Entry 1YXJ (X-ray diffraction, 1.78 A resolution); this record covers chains A and B.

# Chain A (and B)
Molecule: oxidised low density lipoprotein (lectin-like) receptor 1
From: Homo sapiens
Notes: fragment: ligand-binding domain; chain B of this document is another copy of the same molecule, construct and numbering; everything in this record applies to it too
Reference sequence: P78380 (P78380_HUMAN); numbering as in UniProt (aligned over 143-271)
Amino-acid sequence (130 residues; row label = number of the first residue in the row):
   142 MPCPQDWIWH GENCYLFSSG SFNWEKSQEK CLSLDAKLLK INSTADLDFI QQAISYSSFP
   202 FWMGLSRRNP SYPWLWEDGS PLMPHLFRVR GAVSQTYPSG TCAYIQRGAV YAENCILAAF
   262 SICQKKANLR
Sequence notes: initiating methionine (142); modified residue (204, 224)
Modified residues: Mse-142 (selenomethionine; parent Met); Mse-204 (selenomethionine; parent Met); Mse-224 (selenomethionine; parent Met)
Swiss-Prot annotation at these positions:
  - site: Asn-183 (Not glycosylated)
Disulfide bonds: Cys-144/Cys-155, Cys-172/Cys-264, Cys-243/Cys-256
Reported in the primary citation:
  - mutagenesis - R208N, R229N, R248N: decreased binding to AcLDL
  - mutagenesis - R208N, R229N, R248N: unchanged expression in response to AcLDL
  - mutagenesis - W150A, R231N: abolished binding to AcLDL
  - mutagenesis - W150A: unchanged stability

# Chain A / chain B interface
Contacting residue pairs (15):
  Mse-142(A) with Ala-194(B)
  Pro-143(A) with Gln-193(B); Ala-194(B)
  Trp-150(A) with Phe-190(B), hydrophobic; Gln-193(B); Ala-194(B)
  Phe-190(A) with Trp-150(B), hydrophobic
  Gln-193(A) with Trp-150(B); Leu-270(B)
  Ala-194(A) with Trp-150(B)
  Asn-269(A) with Tyr-197(B), hydrogen bond
  Leu-270(A) with Gln-193(B); Tyr-197(B)
  Arg-271(A) with Ser-196(B), hydrogen bond (side chain-backbone); Tyr-197(B), hydrogen bond (backbone-side chain)
Also at the interface, not in a pair above, chain B (11 interface residues in all): Pro-143, Ile-149, Phe-158, Ile-195

# In short
Chain A and chain B form an interface of 9 and 11 residues respectively, with 3 hydrogen bonds. Polar contacts
include Asn-269(A)/Tyr-197(B), Arg-271(A)/Ser-196(B) and Arg-271(A)/Tyr-197(B). From the paper: R208N, R229N
and R248N of chain A reduce binding to AcLDL; W150A and R231N of chain A abolish binding to AcLDL.
Chain A and chain B are both oxidised low density lipoprotein (lectin-like) receptor 1 (Homo sapiens); the
structure, Crystal structure of human lectin-like oxidized low-density lipoprotein receptor 1 (LOX-1) at low
pH, was determined by X-ray diffraction (same publication as 1YXK).
